Entry 6E2Y (X-ray diffraction, 2.34 A resolution); this record covers chain A.

== Chain A ==
Name: Mevalonate diphosphate decarboxylase
From: Enterococcus faecalis
Notes: EC 4.1.1.33
Reference sequence: Q9FD68 (Q9FD68_ENTFL); numbering as in UniProt (aligned over 1-331)
Amino-acid sequence (355 residues; numbered -23 to 331; the number before each row is that of its first residue; numbers below 1 keep their minus sign (Met-23 is residue -23)):
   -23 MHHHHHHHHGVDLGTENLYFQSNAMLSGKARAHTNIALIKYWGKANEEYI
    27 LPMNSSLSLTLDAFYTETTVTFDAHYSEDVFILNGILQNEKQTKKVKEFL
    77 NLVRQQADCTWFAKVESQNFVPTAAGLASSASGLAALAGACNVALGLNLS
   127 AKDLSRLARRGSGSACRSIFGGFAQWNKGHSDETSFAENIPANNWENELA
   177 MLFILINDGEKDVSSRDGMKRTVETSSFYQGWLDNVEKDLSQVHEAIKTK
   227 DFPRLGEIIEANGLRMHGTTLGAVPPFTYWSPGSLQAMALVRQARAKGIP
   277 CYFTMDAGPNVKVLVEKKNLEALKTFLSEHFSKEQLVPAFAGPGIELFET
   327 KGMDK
Not modelled in the structure: -23 to -1, 327-331
Construct notes: expression tag (-23 to 0)
Bound ions: Co2+ site 1: Ser106 (together with ADP, MVAPP, sulfate ion); Co2+ site 2: Asp282 (together with MVAPP, sulfate ion)
Residues lining bound ligands:
  - ADP (adenosine-5'-diphosphate): Thr42, Phe57, Leu59, Lys71, Val72, Ser93, Asn95, Thr99, Ala100, Ala101, Gly102, Leu103, Ala104, Ser105, Ser106, Gly109, Leu110, Lys187, Ser190, Ser191
  - MVAPP (DP6; (3R)-3-hydroxy-5-{[(R)-hydroxy(phosphonooxy)phosphoryl]oxy}-3-methylpentanoic acid): Ala13, Lys16, Tyr17, Trp18, Lys20, Ile26, Ser106, Gly137, Ser138, Gly139, Ser140, Arg143, Ser191, Arg192, Met195, Met242, Asp282, Ala283
From the paper describing this entry:
  - catalytic residues: Lys187
  - mutagenesis - K187A: decreased catalytic activity
  - mutagenesis - K187A (182 +/- 36 uM): unchanged binding to ATPgammaS
  - catalytic residues: Asp282 (proposed by the authors, not directly observed)
  - mutagenesis - K187A (58.2 +/- 13.2 uM): decreased binding to in the presence of MVAPP

== Summary ==
Bound to chain A: ADP and MVAPP. The paper reports catalytic residues Lys187 and Asp282; K187A reduces
catalytic activity.
Chain A is Mevalonate diphosphate decarboxylase (Enterococcus faecalis); the structure, MDDEF in complex with
MVAPP, ADP, sulfate and cobalt. Anomalous data, was determined by X-ray diffraction (same publication as 6E2S,
6E2T, 6E2U, 6E2V and 6E2W).
